7NYZ - chains A and C of the 14 polymer chains in the assembly; structure by electron microscopy, 6.50 A resolution (low resolution: residue-level contacts below are approximate; hydrogen-bond / salt-bridge calls are withheld).

[Chain A]
Molecule: Chromosome partition protein MukB
From: Photorhabdus thracensis
UniProt: A0A0F7LRY2 (A0A0F7LRY2_9GAMM); numbering as in UniProt (aligned over 1-1482)
Sequence (1482 residues; each row starts with the number of its first residue):
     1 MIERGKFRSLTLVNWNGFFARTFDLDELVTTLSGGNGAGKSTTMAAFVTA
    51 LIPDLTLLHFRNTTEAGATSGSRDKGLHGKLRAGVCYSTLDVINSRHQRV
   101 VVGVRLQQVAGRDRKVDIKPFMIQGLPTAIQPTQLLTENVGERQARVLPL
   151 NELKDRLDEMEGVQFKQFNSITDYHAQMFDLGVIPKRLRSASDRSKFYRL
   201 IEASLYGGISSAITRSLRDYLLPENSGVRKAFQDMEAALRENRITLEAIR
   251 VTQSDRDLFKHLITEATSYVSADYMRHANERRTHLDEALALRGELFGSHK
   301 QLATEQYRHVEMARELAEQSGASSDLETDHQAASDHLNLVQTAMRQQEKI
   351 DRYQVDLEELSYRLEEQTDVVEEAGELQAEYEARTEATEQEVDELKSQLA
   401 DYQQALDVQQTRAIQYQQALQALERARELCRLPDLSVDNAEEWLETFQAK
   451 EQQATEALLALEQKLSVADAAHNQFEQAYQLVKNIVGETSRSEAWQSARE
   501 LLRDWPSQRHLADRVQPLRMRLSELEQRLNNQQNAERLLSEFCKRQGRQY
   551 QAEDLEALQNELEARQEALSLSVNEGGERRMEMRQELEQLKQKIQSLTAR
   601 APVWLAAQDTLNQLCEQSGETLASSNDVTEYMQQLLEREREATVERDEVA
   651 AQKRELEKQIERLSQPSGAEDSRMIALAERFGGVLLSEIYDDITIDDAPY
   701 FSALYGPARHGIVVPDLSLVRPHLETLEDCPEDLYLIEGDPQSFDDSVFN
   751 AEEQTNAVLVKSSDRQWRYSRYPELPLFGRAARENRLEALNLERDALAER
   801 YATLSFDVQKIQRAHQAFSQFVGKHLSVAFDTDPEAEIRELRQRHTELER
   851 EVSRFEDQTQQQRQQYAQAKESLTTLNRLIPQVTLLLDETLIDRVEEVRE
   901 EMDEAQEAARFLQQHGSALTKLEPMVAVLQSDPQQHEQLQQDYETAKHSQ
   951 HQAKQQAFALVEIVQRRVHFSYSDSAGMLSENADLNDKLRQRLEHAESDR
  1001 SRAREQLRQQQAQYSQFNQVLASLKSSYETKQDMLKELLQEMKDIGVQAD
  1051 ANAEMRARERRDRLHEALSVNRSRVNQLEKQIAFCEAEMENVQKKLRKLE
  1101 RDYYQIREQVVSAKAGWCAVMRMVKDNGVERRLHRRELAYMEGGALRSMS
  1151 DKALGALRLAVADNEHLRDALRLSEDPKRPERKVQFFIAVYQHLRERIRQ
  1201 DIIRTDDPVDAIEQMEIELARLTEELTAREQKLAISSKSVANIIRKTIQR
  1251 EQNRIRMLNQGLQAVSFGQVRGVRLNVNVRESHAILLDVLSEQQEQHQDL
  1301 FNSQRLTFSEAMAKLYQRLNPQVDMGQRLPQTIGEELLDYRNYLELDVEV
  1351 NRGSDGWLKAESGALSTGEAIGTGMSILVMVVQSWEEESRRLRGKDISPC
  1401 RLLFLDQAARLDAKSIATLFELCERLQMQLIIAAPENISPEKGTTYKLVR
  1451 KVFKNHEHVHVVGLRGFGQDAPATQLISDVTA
Disordered / not traced: 1, 1469-1482
Construct notes: engineered mutation Gln-1407 (Glu in A0A0F7LRY2)
Small-molecule neighbours:
  - ATP, molecule 1: Asn-16, Gly-35, Asn-36, Gly-37, Ala-38, Gly-39, Lys-40, Ser-41, Thr-42, Gly-76, Gly-79, Lys-80, Asp-1406, Gln-1407, Arg-1450
  - ATP, molecule 2: Gln-1269, Arg-1352, Gly-1363, Ala-1364, Leu-1365, Ser-1366, Thr-1367, Gly-1368, Glu-1369
Reported in the primary citation:
  - mutagenesis - E1407Q: decreased catalytic activity (citing earlier work)
  - mutagenesis - S1366R, D1406A: abolished growth

[Chain C]
Molecule: Chromosome partition protein MukF
From: Photorhabdus thracensis
UniProt: A0A0F7LMQ4 (A0A0F7LMQ4_9GAMM); residue numbers follow UniProt; this construct covers 1-440
Sequence (440 residues; numbered 1 to 440; the number before each row is that of its first residue):
     1 MSEYSQTVPELVSWARKNDFSISLPVERLAFLMAIAVLNSERLDGEMSEG
    51 ELIDAFREVCKGFEQTAESVAVRANNAINDMVRQKLLNRFTSELADGNAI
   101 YRLTPLGISISDYYIRQREFSTLRLSMQLSIVANELHRAAEAAEEGGDEF
   151 HWHRNVFAPLKYSVAEIFDSIDMSQRLMDEQQNFVKEDIAALLNQDWQAA
   201 IANCEQLLSETSGTLRELQDTLEAAGDKLQANLLRIQDANMGSGGSELVD
   251 KLVFDLQSKLDRIISWGQQAIDLWIGYDRHVHKFIRTAIDMDKNRIFSQR
   301 LRQSVQHYFDNPWTLTVANAERLLDMRDEELALRNEEVTGELPLELEYEE
   351 FSEINDQLAAMIEKALLVYQQEQRPLDLGAVLRDYLAQHPLPRHFDVARI
   401 LVDQAVRLGVAEADFSGLPAEWLAINDYGAKVQAHVIDTY
Disordered / not traced: 1-9, 23-118

[How chain A and chain C interact]
Contacting residue pairs - 47 pairs, chain A then chain C:
  Phe-19(A) with Phe-415(C)
  Ala-20(A) with Asp-414(C)
  Arg-21(A) with Asp-414(C)
  Asp-24(A) with Trp-422(C)
  Gln-131(A) with Pro-419(C)
  Thr-133(A) with Gly-417(C); Pro-419(C)
  Gln-134(A) with Leu-418(C)
  Arg-143(A) with Glu-412(C)
  Gln-144(A) with Phe-415(C)
  Ala-145(A) with Phe-415(C); Ser-416(C)
  Glu-1436(A) with Arg-399(C); Asp-403(C)
  Ser-1439(A) with Phe-395(C); Arg-399(C)
  Pro-1440(A) with Phe-395(C)
  Glu-1441(A) with Phe-395(C)
  Thr-1444(A) with Trp-422(C)
  Tyr-1446(A) with Trp-422(C)
  Lys-1447(A) with Asp-403(C)
  Val-1449(A) with Val-406(C)
  Lys-1451(A) with Val-406(C); Gly-409(C); Val-410(C)
  Phe-1453(A) with Phe-415(C); Thr-439(C)
  His-1458(A) with Phe-415(C)
  His-1460(A) with Val-406(C); Val-410(C); Ala-411(C)
  Val-1462(A) with Val-402(C); Val-406(C); Gln-433(C)
  Gly-1463(A) with Trp-422(C); Val-432(C); Gln-433(C)
  Leu-1464(A) with Trp-422(C); Lys-431(C); Val-432(C)
  Arg-1465(A) with Trp-422(C); Ala-430(C); Lys-431(C)
  Gly-1466(A) with Gly-429(C)
  Phe-1467(A) with His-394(C); Phe-395(C); Ala-398(C)
Other interface residues (no listed pair), chain A (32 interface residues in all): Thr-22, Thr-137, Asn-139, Thr-1445
Other interface residues (no listed pair), chain C (30 interface residues in all): Pro-392, Arg-407, Leu-408, Ile-425, Ala-434, Ile-437

[Overview]
32 residues of chain A and 30 residues of chain C are in contact. Ligands of chain A: ATP. The paper reports
that S1366R and D1406A of chain A abolish growth; E1407Q of chain A reduces catalytic activity.
Chain A is Chromosome partition protein MukB and chain C is Chromosome partition protein MukF, both from
Photorhabdus thracensis; the structure, Cryo-EM structure of the MukBEF-MatP-DNA monomer (partially open
conformation), was determined by electron microscopy, deposited together with 7NYW, 7NYX, 7NYY, 7NZ0, 7NZ2,
7NZ3 and 7NZ4.
